Entry 3AB4 (X-ray diffraction, 2.47 A resolution); this record covers chains A and C of the 4 polymer chains in the assembly.

# Chain A (and C)
Molecule: Aspartokinase
Organism: Corynebacterium glutamicum
Notes: EC 2.7.2.4; chain C of this document is another copy of the same molecule, construct and numbering; everything in this record applies to it too
UniProt: P26512 (AK_CORGL); residue numbers follow UniProt; this construct covers 1-421
Chain sequence (421 residues; row label = number of the first residue in the row):
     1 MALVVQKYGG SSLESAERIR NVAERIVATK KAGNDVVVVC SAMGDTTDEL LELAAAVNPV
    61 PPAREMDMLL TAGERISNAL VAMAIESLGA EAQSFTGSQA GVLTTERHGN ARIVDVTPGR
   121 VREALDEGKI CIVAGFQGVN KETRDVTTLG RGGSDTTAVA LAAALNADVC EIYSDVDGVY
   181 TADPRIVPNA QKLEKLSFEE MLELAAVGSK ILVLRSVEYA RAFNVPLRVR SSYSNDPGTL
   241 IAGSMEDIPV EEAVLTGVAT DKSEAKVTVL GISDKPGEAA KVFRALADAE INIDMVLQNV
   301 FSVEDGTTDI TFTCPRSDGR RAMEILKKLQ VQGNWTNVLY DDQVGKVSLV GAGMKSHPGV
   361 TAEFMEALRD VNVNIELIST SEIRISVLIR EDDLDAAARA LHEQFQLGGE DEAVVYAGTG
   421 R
Not modelled in the structure: 1, 99-115, 134-151, 303-304, 409-421 (chain C: 1, 97-116, 136-152, 301-304, 410-421)
Small-molecule neighbours:
  - lysine (LYS): Met354, Lys355, His357, Pro358, Gly359, Val360, Thr361, Thr380, Ser381, Glu382, Ile383, Arg384, Ile385
  - threonine (THR), molecule 1: Ile272, Ser273, Asp274, Lys275, Pro276, Gly277, Glu278, Ala279, Gln298, Thr308, Ile310
  - threonine (THR), molecule 2: Val373, Asn374, Ile375
Curated features (UniProtKB/Swiss-Prot):
  - binding site (ATP): Lys7 to Gly10, Ser41, Ser174, Asp175, Tyr180 to Arg185, Lys210
  - binding site (substrate): Arg25 to Lys30, Asp45 to Glu49, Glu74, Leu125, Asp126, Arg151 to Ser154, Asp274 to Ala279, Asn292 to Asp294, Gln298, Val360, Thr361, Asn374, Ile375, Ser381, Glu382
  - site (Contribution to the catalysis): Lys7, Glu74
  - mutagenesis: Gly277 (G277A: Change in the inhibitory profile upon addition of threonine), Ala279 (A279V: Absence of inhibition upon addition of threonine and lysine or lysine alone), Gln298 (Q298A: Change in the inhibitory profile and absence of dimerization upon addition of threonine), Val360 (V360A: Change in the inhibitory profile and shows an different oligomer state upon addition of threonine), Thr361 (T361A: Change in the inhibitory profile and absence of dimerization upon addition of threonine), Glu363 (E363A: Change in the inhibitory profile and absence of dimerization upon addition of threonine), Phe364 (F364A: Change in the inhibitory profile and shows an different oligomer state upon addition of threonine)
What the authors report for this chain:
  - conformationally variable residues (order/disorder transition): Phe301
  - mutagenesis - D294A: unchanged catalytic activity on lysine

# How chain A and chain C interact
Residue-residue contacts (57):
  Ala16(A) - Ala56(C)  hydrophobic
  Ala16(A) - Val57(C)  hydrophobic
  Ile19(A) - Val57(C)  hydrophobic
  Arg20(A) - Ala56(C)
  Arg20(A) - Val57(C)  hydrogen bond (side chain-backbone)
  Leu53(A) - Ala16(C)
  Leu53(A) - Met43(C)  hydrophobic
  Leu53(A) - Leu80(C)
  Ala54(A) - Leu80(C)
  Ala54(A) - Met83(C)  hydrophobic
  Ala56(A) - Ala16(C)  hydrophobic
  Ala56(A) - Arg20(C)
  Val57(A) - Ala16(C)  hydrophobic
  Val57(A) - Arg20(C)  hydrogen bond (backbone-side chain)
  Val57(A) - Leu80(C)
  Val57(A) - Met83(C)
  Val57(A) - Ala84(C)  hydrophobic
  Val57(A) - Ser87(C)
  Asn58(A) - Met83(C)
  Asn58(A) - Ser87(C)
  Pro61(A) - Met83(C)  hydrophobic
  Pro62(A) - Glu86(C)
  Arg64(A) - Glu86(C)  salt bridge
  Glu65(A) - Ala79(C)
  Glu65(A) - Ala82(C)
  Glu65(A) - Met83(C)
  Glu65(A) - Glu86(C)
  Glu65(A) - Ser94(C)
  Met68(A) - Arg75(C)
  Met68(A) - Asn78(C)
  Met68(A) - Thr96(C)
  Leu69(A) - Ile76(C)  hydrophobic
  Ala72(A) - Ala72(C)
  Ala72(A) - Arg75(C)
  Ala72(A) - Ile76(C)  hydrophobic
  Arg75(A) - Ala72(C)
  Ile76(A) - Leu69(C)
  Ile76(A) - Ala72(C)  hydrophobic
  Ile76(A) - Gly73(C)
  Asn78(A) - Met68(C)
  Ala79(A) - Glu65(C)
  Ala79(A) - Met68(C)  hydrophobic
  Leu80(A) - Leu53(C)
  Leu80(A) - Ala54(C)  hydrophobic
  Leu80(A) - Val57(C)
  Leu80(A) - Leu69(C)  hydrophobic
  Ala82(A) - Glu65(C)
  Met83(A) - Ala54(C)  hydrophobic
  Met83(A) - Val57(C)  hydrophobic
  Met83(A) - Asn58(C)
  Met83(A) - Pro61(C)  hydrophobic
  Met83(A) - Glu65(C)
  Ala84(A) - Val57(C)
  Glu86(A) - Pro62(C)
  Glu86(A) - Glu65(C)
  Ser87(A) - Asn58(C)
  Ser94(A) - Met68(C)
Interface residues without a listed pair, chain A (28 interface residues in all): Met43, Gly73
Interface residues without a listed pair, chain C (30 interface residues in all): Ile19, Leu50, Ala92

# In short
The interface between chain A and chain C involves 28 residues on one side and 30 on the other; the contacts
include 2 hydrogen bonds and 1 salt bridge. Polar contacts include Arg64(A)-Glu86(C) and Arg20(A)-Val57(C).
From the paper: D294A of chain A leaves catalytic activity on lysine unchanged; conformational variability at
Phe301(A).
Both chains are Aspartokinase (Corynebacterium glutamicum). Entry 3AB4 (Crystal structure of feedback
inhibition resistant mutant of aspartate kinase from Corynebacterium glutamicum in complex with ...) was
determined by X-ray diffraction (same publication as 3AAW and 3AB2).
